Entry 8U83 (electron microscopy, 3.98 A resolution); this record covers chains C2 and K2 of the 20 polymer chains in the assembly.

# Chain C2
Molecule: Cullin-3
From: Homo sapiens
UniProtKB: Q13618 (CUL3_HUMAN); residue numbers follow UniProt; this construct covers 1-381
Sequence (381 residues; each row starts with the number of its first residue):
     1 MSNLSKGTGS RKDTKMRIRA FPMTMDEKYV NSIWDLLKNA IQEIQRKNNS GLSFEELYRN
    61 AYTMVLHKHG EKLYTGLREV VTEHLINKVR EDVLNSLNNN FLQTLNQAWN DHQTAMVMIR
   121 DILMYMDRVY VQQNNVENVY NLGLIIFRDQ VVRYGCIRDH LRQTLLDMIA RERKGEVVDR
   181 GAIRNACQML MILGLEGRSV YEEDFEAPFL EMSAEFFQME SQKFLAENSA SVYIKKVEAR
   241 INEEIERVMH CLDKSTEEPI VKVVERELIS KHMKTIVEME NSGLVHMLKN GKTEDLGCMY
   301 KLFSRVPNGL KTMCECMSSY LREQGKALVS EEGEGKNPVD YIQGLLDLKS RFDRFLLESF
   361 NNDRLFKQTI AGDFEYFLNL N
Not modelled in the structure: 1-23
UniProt features mapped onto this chain:
  - region: Ser2 to Ile41 (Interaction with KLHL18)
  - modified residue: Ser2 (N-acetylserine)
  - natural variant: Val285 (V285A: In NEDAUS)

# Chain K2
Molecule: BTB/POZ domain-containing protein KCTD5
From: Homo sapiens
UniProtKB: Q9NXV2 (KCTD5_HUMAN); residues 1-234 here = UniProt positions 1-234
Sequence (234 residues; row label = number of the first residue in the row):
     1 MAENHCELLS PARGGIGAGL GGGLCRRCSA GLGALAQRPG SVSKWVRLNV GGTYFLTTRQ
    61 TLCRDPKSFL YRLCQADPDL DSDKDETGAY LIDRDPTYFG PVLNYLRHGK LVINKDLAEE
   121 GVLEEAEFYN ITSLIKLVKD KIRERDSKTS QVPVKHVYRV LQCQEEELTQ MVSTMSDGWK
   181 FEQLVSIGSS YNYGNEDQAE FLCVVSKELH NTPYGTASEP SEKAKILQER GSRM
Not modelled in the structure: 1-39, 234
UniProt features mapped onto this chain:
  - modified residue: Ala2 (N-acetylalanine), Ser10 (Phosphoserine)
What the authors report for this chain:
  - mutagenesis - F128A, L161R: abolished catalytic activity (ubiquitylation activity)
  - mutagenesis - L209* (10-fold): decreased binding to Gbeta 
  - mutagenesis - L209*: decreased catalytic activity (activity)
  - mutagenesis - F128A: unchanged binding to Gbeta 
  - mutagenesis - L161R: abolished catalytic activity with Guanine nucleotide-binding protein G(I)/G(S)/G(T) subunit beta-1
  - mutagenesis - L209* (10-fold): decreased binding to Guanine nucleotide-binding protein G(I)/G(S)/G(T) subunit beta-1
  - mutagenesis - L209*: decreased catalytic activity with Guanine nucleotide-binding protein G(I)/G(S)/G(T) subunit beta-1

# How chain C2 and chain K2 interact
Contacting residue pairs - 57 pairs, chain C2 then chain K2:
  Lys47(C2) - Asp79(K2)
  Lys47(C2) - Asp81(K2)
  Asn48(C2) - Asp81(K2)
  Asn49(C2) - Leu80(K2)
  Asn49(C2) - Asp81(K2)  hydrogen bond (side chain-backbone)
  Asn49(C2) - Ser82(K2)
  Ser50(C2) - Leu91(K2)
  Ser50(C2) - Ile92(K2)
  Ser50(C2) - Asp93(K2)  hydrogen bond (backbone-backbone)
  Gly51(C2) - Phe69(K2)
  Gly51(C2) - Asp93(K2)
  Leu52(C2) - Asp93(K2)  hydrogen bond (backbone-side chain)
  Ser53(C2) - Asp93(K2)  hydrogen bond (backbone-side chain)
  Phe54(C2) - Phe69(K2)  hydrophobic
  Phe54(C2) - Ile92(K2)  hydrophobic
  Phe54(C2) - Asp93(K2)
  Glu55(C2) - Asp93(K2)
  Glu55(C2) - Arg94(K2)
  Glu55(C2) - Asp95(K2)  hydrogen bond (side chain-backbone)
  Glu55(C2) - Pro96(K2)
  Glu56(C2) - Asp93(K2)
  Leu57(C2) - Phe128(K2)  hydrophobic
  Tyr58(C2) - Arg94(K2)  hydrogen bond
  Tyr58(C2) - Phe99(K2)
  Tyr58(C2) - Glu125(K2)
  Arg59(C2) - Tyr98(K2)
  Arg59(C2) - Glu124(K2)
  Ala61(C2) - Glu124(K2)
  Ala61(C2) - Phe128(K2)  hydrophobic
  Tyr62(C2) - Glu120(K2)
  Tyr62(C2) - Glu124(K2)
  Tyr62(C2) - Arg145(K2)
  Tyr62(C2) - Thr149(K2)
  Met64(C2) - Phe128(K2)  hydrophobic
  Thr114(C2) - Arg72(K2)
  Val117(C2) - Pro66(K2)
  Val117(C2) - Lys67(K2)
  Val117(C2) - Arg72(K2)
  Met118(C2) - Phe69(K2)  hydrophobic
  Arg120(C2) - Asn130(K2)
  Asp121(C2) - Lys67(K2)
  Asp121(C2) - Ser68(K2)
  Asp121(C2) - Phe69(K2)
  Asp121(C2) - Phe128(K2)
  Asp121(C2) - Asn130(K2)  hydrogen bond
  Ile122(C2) - Phe128(K2)
  Met124(C2) - Glu127(K2)
  Met124(C2) - Phe128(K2)
  Met124(C2) - Asn130(K2)
  Tyr125(C2) - Leu123(K2)
  Tyr125(C2) - Glu127(K2)
  Tyr125(C2) - Phe128(K2)  hydrophobic
  Arg128(C2) - Glu127(K2)
  Arg128(C2) - Ile135(K2)  hydrogen bond (side chain-backbone)
  Arg128(C2) - Val138(K2)
  Arg128(C2) - Lys139(K2)
  Arg128(C2) - Ile142(K2)
Interface residues without a listed pair, chain C2 (30 interface residues in all): Arg46, Gln107, Gln113, Leu123, Val129
Interface residues without a listed pair, chain K2 (34 interface residues in all): Leu73, Asp77, Tyr129, Leu134
The authors on this interface:
  - hot spots on chain K2 (mutagenesis) - F128A: abolished binding to Cullin-3 (chain C2)

# Overview
The interface between chain C2 and chain K2 involves 30 residues on one side and 34 on the other; the contacts
include 8 hydrogen bonds. Among the polar pairs are Asn49(C2)-Asp81(K2), Leu52(C2)-Asp93(K2) and
Ser53(C2)-Asp93(K2). From the paper: F128A and L161R of chain K2 abolish catalytic activity (ubiquitylation
activity); L209* of chain K2 reduces binding to Gbeta.
Chain C2 is Cullin-3 and chain K2 is BTB/POZ domain-containing protein KCTD5, both from Homo sapiens; the
structure, KCTD5/Cullin3/Gbeta1gamma2 Complex: State C From Composite RELION Multi-body Refinement Map, was
determined by electron microscopy, deposited together with 8U7Z, 8U80, 8U81, 8U82 and 8U84.
